Entry 8YPB (electron microscopy, 2.45 A resolution); this record covers chains K and L of the 28 polymer chains in the assembly.

Chain K:
Name: LH1 alpha polypeptide
Organism: Allochromatium tepidum
Chain sequence (64 residues; row label = number of the first residue in the row):
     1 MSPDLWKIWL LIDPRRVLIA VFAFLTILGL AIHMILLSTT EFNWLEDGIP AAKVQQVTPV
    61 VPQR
Not modelled in the structure: 1, 55-64
Metal / ion sites: bacteriochlorophyll a Mg near His33 (its only coordinating residue here); Ca2+: Trp44, Asp47, Ile49 (shared with Trp46(L) of chain L)
Small-molecule neighbours:
  - bacteriochlorophyll a (BCL), molecule 1: Phe22, Leu25, Thr26, Gly29, His33, Leu36, Trp44
  - bacteriochlorophyll a (BCL), molecule 2: Leu25, Leu28, Gly29, Ile32, His33, Leu36, Phe42
  - spirilloxanthin (CRT), molecule 1: Asp4, Leu5, Lys7, Ile8, Leu10, Leu11
  - spirilloxanthin (CRT), molecule 2: Leu18, Val21, Phe22, Phe24, Leu25, Leu28, Ile32, Ile35
  - spirilloxanthin (CRT), molecule 3: Thr26, Gly29, Leu30, His33, Met34, Leu37, Trp44

Chain L:
Name: Beta subunit of light-harvesting 1 complex
Organism: Allochromatium tepidum
UniProt: O82943 (O82943_ALLVI); residues 2-47 here correspond to UniProt positions 1-46 (UniProt number = residue number - 1)
Chain sequence (46 residues; row label = number of the first residue in the row):
     2 MANSSMTGLT EQEAQEFHGI FVQSMTAFFG IVVIAHILAW LWRPWL
Not modelled in the structure: 2-5
Metal / ion sites: bacteriochlorophyll a Mg near His37 (its only coordinating residue here); Ca2+: Trp46 (shared with Trp44(K), Asp47(K), Ile49(K) of chain K)
Small-molecule neighbours:
  - bacteriochlorophyll a (BCL), molecule 1: Ser25, Phe29, Ile32, Val33, Ala36, His37, Ala40, Trp43
  - bacteriochlorophyll a (BCL), molecule 2: Phe29, Phe30, Val33, His37, Ala40, Trp41, Trp43, Trp46, Leu47
  - spirilloxanthin (CRT): Glu14, Glu17, Phe18, Ile21, Phe22, Ser25, Met26, Phe29, Phe30

Chain K / chain L interface:
Residue-residue contacts - 12 pairs, chain K then chain L:
  Asp13(K) with Met7(L)
  Arg15(K) with Met7(L)
  Trp44(K) with Trp46(L); Leu47(L), hydrophobic
  Ile49(K) with Trp46(L); Leu47(L)
  Pro50(K) with Pro45(L); Trp46(L); Leu47(L)
  Lys53(K) with Trp43(L), hydrogen bond (side chain-backbone); Arg44(L)
  Val54(K) with Arg44(L)
Other interface residues (no listed pair), chain K (8 interface residues in all): Asp47

In short:
The interface between chain K and chain L involves 8 residues on one side and 6 on the other, with 1 hydrogen
bond. Its one hydrogen-bonded contact is Lys53(K)-Trp43(L). One spirilloxanthin molecule is bound between
chain K and chain L.
Here chain K is LH1 alpha polypeptide and chain L is Beta subunit of light-harvesting 1 complex, both from
Allochromatium tepidum. Entry 8YPB (Cryo-EM structure of the LH1 complex from Allochromatium tepidum) was
determined by electron microscopy together with 8YPD from the same study.
